4AB5 - chains A and B; structure by X-ray diffraction, 2.51 A resolution.

# Chain A (and B)
Protein: Transcriptional regulator, lysr family
From: Neisseria meningitidis serogroup b
Notes: fragment: regulatory domain, residues 90-309; chain B of this document is another copy of the same molecule, construct and numbering; everything in this record applies to it too
UniProtKB: Q9JXG8 (Q9JXG8_NEIMB); residues 90-309 here = UniProt positions 90-309
Amino-acid sequence (222 residues; numbered 88 to 309; the number before each row is that of its first residue):
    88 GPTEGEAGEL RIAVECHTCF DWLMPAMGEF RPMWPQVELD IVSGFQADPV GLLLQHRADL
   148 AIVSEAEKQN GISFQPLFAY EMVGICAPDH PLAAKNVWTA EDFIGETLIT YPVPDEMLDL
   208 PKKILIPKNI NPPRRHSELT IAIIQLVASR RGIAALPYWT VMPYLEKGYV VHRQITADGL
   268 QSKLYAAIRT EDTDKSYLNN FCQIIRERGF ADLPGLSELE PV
Unresolved in the structure: 88-91, 308-309 (chain B: 88, 309)
Disulfide bonds: Cys103-Cys106
Modified / non-standard residues: Mse111, Mse114, Mse120, Mse169, Mse204, Mse249 (selenomethionine; parent Met)
Differences from the reference sequence: expression tag (88-89)
From the paper describing this entry:
  - contacts within the chain: Glu102-Gly131 (hydrogen bond), Glu102-Phe132 (hydrogen bond), Glu102-Gln133 (hydrogen bond)
  - mutagenesis - C103S: abolished expression

# Chain A / chain B interface
Pairs across the interface (50):
  Phe107(A) - Leu226(B)  hydrophobic
  Phe107(A) - Ile228(B)
  Phe107(A) - Ala229(B)  hydrophobic
  Asp108(A) - Ile228(B)
  Mse111(A) - Ile228(B)
  Mse111(A) - Ala229(B)
  Mse111(A) - Gln232(B)
  Mse114(A) - Gln232(B)
  Mse114(A) - Ser236(B)
  Gly115(A) - Gln232(B)
  Gly115(A) - Tyr256(B)
  Arg118(A) - Gln232(B)  hydrogen bond
  Arg118(A) - Ala235(B)
  Arg118(A) - Ser236(B)  hydrogen bond
  Arg118(A) - Tyr256(B)
  Glu125(A) - Arg238(B)
  Leu126(A) - Ser236(B)
  Leu126(A) - Arg238(B)  hydrogen bond (backbone-side chain)
  Asp127(A) - Arg222(B)  salt bridge
  Asp127(A) - Leu233(B)
  Asp127(A) - Arg238(B)  salt bridge
  Ile128(A) - Arg222(B)  hydrogen bond (backbone-side chain)
  Ile128(A) - Leu233(B)
  Arg222(A) - Asp127(B)  salt bridge
  Arg222(A) - Ile128(B)  hydrogen bond (side chain-backbone)
  Glu225(A) - Glu225(B)
  Glu225(A) - Leu226(B)
  Leu226(A) - Phe107(B)  hydrophobic
  Leu226(A) - Glu225(B)
  Leu226(A) - Leu226(B)  hydrophobic
  Ile228(A) - Phe107(B)
  Ile228(A) - Asp108(B)
  Ile228(A) - Mse111(B)
  Ala229(A) - Phe107(B)  hydrophobic
  Ala229(A) - Mse111(B)
  Gln232(A) - Mse111(B)
  Gln232(A) - Mse114(B)
  Gln232(A) - Gly115(B)
  Gln232(A) - Arg118(B)  hydrogen bond
  Leu233(A) - Asp127(B)
  Leu233(A) - Ile128(B)
  Ala235(A) - Arg118(B)
  Ser236(A) - Mse114(B)
  Ser236(A) - Arg118(B)  hydrogen bond
  Ser236(A) - Leu126(B)
  Arg238(A) - Glu125(B)  salt bridge
  Arg238(A) - Leu126(B)  hydrogen bond (side chain-backbone)
  Arg238(A) - Asp127(B)
  Tyr256(A) - Gly115(B)
  Tyr256(A) - Arg118(B)
Also at the interface, not in a pair above, chain A (22 interface residues in all): Pro112
Also at the interface, not in a pair above, chain B (22 interface residues in all): Pro112

# Overview
The chain A/chain B interface involves 22 residues from each chain, with 8 hydrogen bonds and 4 salt bridges.
Polar pairs include Asp127(A)-Arg222(B), Asp127(A)-Arg238(B) and Arg238(A)-Glu125(B). The paper reports that
C103S of chain A abolishes expression; contacts within the chain involving Glu102(A), Gly131(A) and Phe132(A)
among others.
Both chains are Transcriptional regulator, lysr family (Neisseria meningitidis serogroup b). Entry 4AB5
(Regulatory domain structure of NMB2055 (MetR) a LysR family regulator from N. meningitidis) was determined by
X-ray diffraction together with 4AB6 from the same study.
